PDB entry 8C5V | electron microscopy, 12.00 A resolution (very low resolution: no residue pairs are listed; an interface is given only as per-side residue counts) | chains C and D of the 20 polymer chains in the assembly

# Chain C (and D)
Name: Chemotaxis protein CheA
Source organism: Escherichia coli
Notes: EC 2.7.13.3; chain D of this document is another copy of the same molecule, construct and numbering; everything in this record applies to it too
UniProtKB: P07363 (CHEA_ECOLI); residue numbers follow UniProt; this construct covers 1-131
Chain sequence (131 residues; numbered 1 to 131; the number before each row is that of its first residue):
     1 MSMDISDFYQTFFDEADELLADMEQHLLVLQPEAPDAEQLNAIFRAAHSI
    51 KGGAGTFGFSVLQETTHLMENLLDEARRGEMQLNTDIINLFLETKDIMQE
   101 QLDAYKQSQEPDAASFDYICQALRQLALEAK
UniProt features mapped onto this chain:
  - modified residue: H48 (Phosphohistidine)
Reported in the primary citation:
  - post-translational modification sites: H48 (citing earlier work)

# Interface between chain C and chain D
At this resolution (12 A) residue pairs are not listed: 21 residues of chain C and 19 of chain D lie at the interface.

# Summary
The interface between chain C and chain D involves 21 residues on one side and 19 on the other. From the
paper: a modification site at H48(C).
Chain C and chain D are both Chemotaxis protein CheA (Escherichia coli); the structure, Chemotaxis core
signalling unit from E protein lysed E. coli cells, was determined by electron microscopy.
